PDB entry 2QP4 | X-ray diffraction, 3.00 A resolution | chain A

[Chain A]
Molecule: Bile salt sulfotransferase
Organism: Homo sapiens
Notes: EC 2.8.2.14
UniProt: Q06520 (ST2A1_HUMAN); residue numbers follow UniProt; this construct covers 2-285
Sequence (284 residues; row label = number of the first residue in the row):
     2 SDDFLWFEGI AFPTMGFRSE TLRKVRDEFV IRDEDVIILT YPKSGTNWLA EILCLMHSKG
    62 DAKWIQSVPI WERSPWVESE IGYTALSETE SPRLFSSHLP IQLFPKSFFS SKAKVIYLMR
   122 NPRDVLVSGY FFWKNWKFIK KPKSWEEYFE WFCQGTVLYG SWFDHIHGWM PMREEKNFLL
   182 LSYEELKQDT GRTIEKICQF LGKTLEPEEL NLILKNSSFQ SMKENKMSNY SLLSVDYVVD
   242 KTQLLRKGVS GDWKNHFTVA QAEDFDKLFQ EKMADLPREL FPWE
Unresolved in the structure: 246-250
Differences from the reference sequence: engineered mutation Trp-137 (Met in Q06520); conflict Thr-243 (Ala in Q06520)
Curated features (UniProtKB/Swiss-Prot):
  - active site: His-99 (Proton acceptor)
  - binding site (3'-phosphoadenylyl sulfate): Lys-44, Ser-45, Gly-46, Thr-47, Asn-48, Trp-49, Arg-121, Ser-129, Tyr-184, Ser-218, Met-223, Arg-247, Lys-248, Gly-249
  - modified residue: Ser-251 (Phosphoserine)
  - natural variant: Lys-44 (K44E: Sulfating activity toward both DHEA and pregnenolone is completely abolished), Pro-76 (P76T: Decreases of the sulfotransferase activity toward DHEA), Glu-147 (E147K: Decreases of the sulfotransferase activity toward DHEA), Glu-148 (E148K: Decreases of the sulfotransferase activity toward DHEA), Leu-246 (L246P: Decreases of the sulfotransferase activity toward DHEA), Phe-258 (F258L: Decreases of the sulfotransferase activity toward DHEA), Gln-262 (Q262E: Decreases of the sulfotransferase activity toward DHEA)
  - mutagenesis: Tyr-238 (Y238A: Completely eliminates the substrate inhibition when ADT is used as substrate. Partially eliminates substrate inhibition when DHEA is used as substrate ...)
Small-molecule neighbours: (3Beta,5alpha)-3-Hydroxyandrostan-17-one (AOX): Phe-18, Pro-43, Lys-44, Thr-47, Trp-72, Trp-77, Ser-80, Ile-82, His-99, Phe-133, Trp-134, Trp-137, Tyr-160, Tyr-231, Leu-234, Tyr-238
Reported in the primary citation:
  - mutagenesis - M137W: unchanged binding to (3Beta,5alpha)-3-Hydroxyandrostan-17-one
  - mutagenesis - M137W: unchanged binding to DHEA
  - mutagenesis - M137W/Y238A, Y238A: decreased binding to (3Beta,5alpha)-3-Hydroxyandrostan-17-one
  - mutagenesis - Y238A, Y238F, Y238W: unchanged catalytic activity on DHEA or ADT
  - mutagenesis - Y238A: decreased binding to DHEA
  - mutagenesis - V260E: unchanged catalytic activity

[In short]
Bound to chain A: (3Beta,5alpha)-3-Hydroxyandrostan-17-one. From UniProt: active-site residue His-99, 14
residues binding 3'-phosphoadenylyl sulfate and one mutagenesis site. From the paper: M137W/Y238A and Y238A
reduce binding to (3Beta,5alpha)-3-Hydroxyandrostan-17-one; Y238A reduces binding to DHEA; 6 substitutions
were tested in all.
Chain A is Bile salt sulfotransferase (Homo sapiens); the structure, Identification and Characterization of
Two Amino Acids Critical for the Substrate Inhibition of SULT2A1, was determined by X-ray diffraction,
deposited together with 2QP3.
